Entry 7E5R (electron microscopy, 3.60 A resolution); this record covers chains X and C of the 21 polymer chains in the assembly.

== Chain X ==
Name: FC05 heavy chain
From: Homo sapiens
Chain sequence (120 residues; each row starts with the number of its first residue):
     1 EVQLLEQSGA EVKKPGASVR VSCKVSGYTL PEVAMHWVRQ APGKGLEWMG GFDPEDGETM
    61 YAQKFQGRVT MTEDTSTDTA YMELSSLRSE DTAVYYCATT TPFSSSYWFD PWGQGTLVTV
Disulfide bonds: C23-C97

== Chain C ==
Name: Spike glycoprotein
From: Severe acute respiratory syndrome coronavirus 2
UniProt: P0DTC2 (SPIKE_SARS2); residue numbers follow UniProt; this construct covers 1-1208
Chain sequence (1281 residues; row label = number of the first residue in the row):
     1 MFVFLVLLPL VSSQCVNLTT RTQLPPAYTN SFTRGVYYPD KVFRSSVLHS TQDLFLPFFS
    61 NVTWFHAIHV SGTNGTKRFD NPVLPFNDGV YFASTEKSNI IRGWIFGTTL DSKTQSLLIV
   121 NNATNVVIKV CEFQFCNDPF LGVYYHKNNK SWMESEFRVY SSANNCTFEY VSQPFLMDLE
   181 GKQGNFKNLR EFVFKNIDGY FKIYSKHTPI NLVRDLPQGF SALEPLVDLP IGINITRFQT
   241 LLALHRSYLT PGDSSSGWTA GAAAYYVGYL QPRTFLLKYN ENGTITDAVD CALDPLSETK
   301 CTLKSFTVEK GIYQTSNFRV QPTESIVRFP NITNLCPFGE VFNATRFASV YAWNRKRISN
   361 CVADYSVLYN SASFSTFKCY GVSPTKLNDL CFTNVYADSF VIRGDEVRQI APGQTGKIAD
   421 YNYKLPDDFT GCVIAWNSNN LDSKVGGNYN YLYRLFRKSN LKPFERDIST EIYQAGSTPC
   481 NGVEGFNCYF PLQSYGFQPT NGVGYQPYRV VVLSFELLHA PATVCGPKKS TNLVKNKCVN
   541 FNFNGLTGTG VLTESNKKFL PFQQFGRDIA DTTDAVRDPQ TLEILDITPC SFGGVSVITP
   601 GTNTSNQVAV LYQDVNCTEV PVAIHADQLT PTWRVYSTGS NVFQTRAGCL IGAEHVNNSY
   661 ECDIPIGAGI CASYQTQTNS PGSASSVASQ SIIAYTMSLG AENSVAYSNN SIAIPTNFTI
   721 SVTTEILPVS MTKTSVDCTM YICGDSTECS NLLLQYGSFC TQLNRALTGI AVEQDKNTQE
   781 VFAQVKQIYK TPPIKDFGGF NFSQILPDPS KPSKRSFIED LLFNKVTLAD AGFIKQYGDC
   841 LGDIAARDLI CAQKFNGLTV LPPLLTDEMI AQYTSALLAG TITSGWTFGA GAALQIPFAM
   901 QMAYRFNGIG VTQNVLYENQ KLIANQFNSA IGKIQDSLSS TASALGKLQD VVNQNAQALN
   961 TLVKQLSSNF GAISSVLNDI LSRLDPPEAE VQIDRLITGR LQSLQTYVTQ QLIRAAEIRA
  1021 SANLAATKMS ECVLGQSKRV DFCGKGYHLM SFPQSAPHGV VFLHVTYVPA QEKNFTTAPA
  1081 ICHDGKAHFP REGVFVSNGT HWFVTQRNFY EPQIITTDNT FVSGNCDVVI GIVNNTVYDP
  1141 LQPELDSFKE ELDKYFKNHT SPDVDLGDIS GINASVVNIQ KEIDRLNEVA KNLNESLIDL
  1201 QELGKYEQGG RGSGYIPEAP RDGQAYVRKD GEWVLLSTFL GRSLEVLFQG PGWSHPQFEK
  1261 GGGSGGGSGG SSAWSHPQFE K
Not modelled in the structure: 1-13, 252-255, 621-640, 677-688, 828-853, 1148-1281
Construct notes: engineered mutation G682 (Arg in P0DTC2), S683 (Arg in P0DTC2), S685 (Arg in P0DTC2), P986 (Lys in P0DTC2), P987 (Val in P0DTC2); expression tag (1209-1281)
Disulfide bonds: C15-C136, C131-C166, C291-C301, C336-C361, C379-C432, C480-C488, C538-C590, C617-C649, C662-C671, C738-C760, C743-C749, C1082-C1126
Glycans and other covalent adducts: N-acetylglucosamine (NAG) linked to N234, N717, N801, N1098, N1134
Curated features (UniProtKB/Swiss-Prot):
  - region: N280 to C301 (Putative superantigen), R403 to D405 (Integrin-binding motif), N448 to F456 (Immunodominant HLA epitope recognized by the CD8+), P681, A684 (Putative superantigen), S816 to Y837 (Fusion peptide 1), K835 to F855 (Fusion peptide 2), D1163 to E1202 (Heptad repeat 2)
  - site: R815, S816 (Cleavage)
  - glycosylation: N17 (N-linked (GlcNAc...) (complex) asparagine), N61 (N-linked (GlcNAc...) (hybrid) asparagine), N74 (N-linked (GlcNAc...) (complex) asparagine), N122 (N-linked (GlcNAc...) (hybrid) asparagine), N149 (N-linked (GlcNAc...) (complex) asparagine), N165 (N-linked (GlcNAc...) (complex) asparagine), N234 (N-linked (GlcNAc...) (high mannose) asparagine), N282 (N-linked (GlcNAc...) (complex) asparagine), T323 (O-linked (GalNAc) threonine), S325 (O-linked (HexNAc...) serine), N331 (N-linked (GlcNAc...) (complex) asparagine), N343 (N-linked (GlcNAc...) (complex) asparagine), N603 (N-linked (GlcNAc...) (hybrid) asparagine), N616 (N-linked (GlcNAc...) (complex) asparagine), N657 (N-linked (GlcNAc...) (complex) asparagine), T676 (O-linked (GlcNAc...) threonine), T678 (O-linked (GlcNAc...) threonine), N709 (N-linked (GlcNAc...) (high mannose) asparagine), N717 (N-linked (GlcNAc...) (hybrid) asparagine), N801 (N-linked (GlcNAc...) (hybrid) asparagine) and 6 more in UniProt
From the paper describing this entry:
  - mutagenesis - R246I: decreased binding to FC05

== How chain X and chain C interact ==
Pairs across the interface (22; chain X residue first):
  E1(X) - L249(C)
  Y28(X) - S256(C)
  L30(X) - K147(C)
  P31(X) - Y145(C)
  P31(X) - H146(C)
  P31(X) - K147(C)
  E32(X) - Y144(C)
  E32(X) - K147(C)
  E32(X) - R246(C)  salt bridge
  V33(X) - K147(C)  hydrogen bond (backbone-side chain)
  A34(X) - K147(C)
  F52(X) - K147(C)
  P54(X) - K150(C)  hydrogen bond (backbone-side chain)
  G57(X) - K150(C)
  P102(X) - Y145(C)
  P102(X) - K147(C)
  P102(X) - R246(C)
  F103(X) - Y145(C)  hydrophobic
  F103(X) - K150(C)
  F103(X) - W152(C)  hydrophobic
  F103(X) - R246(C)
  F103(X) - Y248(C)
Also at the interface, not in a pair above, chain X (14 interface residues in all): S104, D110
Also at the interface, not in a pair above, chain C (11 interface residues in all): N148

== In short ==
Chain X and chain C form an interface of 14 and 11 residues respectively, with 2 hydrogen bonds and 1 salt
bridge. Polar contacts include E32(X)-R246(C), V33(X)-K147(C) and P54(X)-K150(C). Covalently linked
N-acetylglucosamine: at N234(C), N717(C), N801(C), N1098(C) and N1134(C). From the paper: R246I of chain C
reduces binding to FC05.
Chain X is FC05 heavy chain (Homo sapiens) and chain C is Spike glycoprotein (Severe acute respiratory
syndrome coronavirus 2); the structure, SARS-CoV-2 S trimer with three-antibody cocktail complex, was
determined by electron microscopy (same publication as 7E5S).
